Entry 1JH0 (X-ray diffraction, 3.50 A resolution); this record covers chains M and H of the 3 polymer chains in the assembly.

# Chain M
Protein: Photosynthetic Reaction Center M subunit
Source organism: Rhodobacter sphaeroides
UniProt: P02953 (RCEM_RHOSH); residue numbers follow UniProt; this construct covers 1-307
Amino-acid sequence (307 residues; each row starts with the number of its first residue):
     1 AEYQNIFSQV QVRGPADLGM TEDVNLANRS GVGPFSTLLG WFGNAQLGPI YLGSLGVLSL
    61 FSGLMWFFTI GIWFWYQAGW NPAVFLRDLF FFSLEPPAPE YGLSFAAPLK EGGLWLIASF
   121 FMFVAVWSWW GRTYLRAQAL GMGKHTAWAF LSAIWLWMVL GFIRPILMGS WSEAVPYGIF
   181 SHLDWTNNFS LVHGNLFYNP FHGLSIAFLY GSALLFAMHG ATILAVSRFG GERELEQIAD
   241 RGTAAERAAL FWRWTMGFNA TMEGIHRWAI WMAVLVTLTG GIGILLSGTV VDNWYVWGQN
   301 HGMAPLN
Unresolved in the structure: 302-307
Ion coordination: Fe ion: His-219, Glu-234, His-266 (shared with 2 residues of chain L)
Residues lining bound ligands:
  - bacteriochlorophyll a (BCL), molecule 1: Trp-66, Met-122, Val-126, Ala-153, Ile-154, Leu-156, Trp-157, Leu-160, Thr-186, Asn-187, Phe-189, Ser-190, Leu-196, Phe-197, His-202, Ser-205, Ile-206, Leu-209, Tyr-210, Val-276, Thr-277, Gly-280, Gly-281, Ile-284
  - bacteriochlorophyll a (BCL), molecule 2: Phe-90, Trp-157, Leu-160, Val-175, Ile-179, His-182, Leu-183, Trp-185, Thr-186
  - bacteriochlorophyll a (BCL), molecule 3: Phe-197, Gly-203, Ile-206, Ala-207, Phe-208, Tyr-210, Gly-211, Leu-214
  - bacteriopheophytin a (BPH), molecule 1: Ser-59, Leu-60, Gly-63, Leu-64, Trp-66, Phe-67, Ala-125, Val-126, Trp-129, Thr-133, Thr-146, Ala-149, Phe-150, Ala-153, Ala-273, Val-274, Thr-277
  - bacteriopheophytin a (BPH), molecule 2: Tyr-210, Ala-213, Leu-214, Ala-217, Met-218, Trp-252, Thr-255, Met-256
  - spheroidene (SPO): Trp-66, Phe-67, Phe-68, Ile-70, Gly-71, Phe-74, Trp-75, Phe-85, Leu-89, Phe-105, Trp-115, Leu-116, Ser-119, Phe-120, Met-122, Phe-123, Trp-157, Met-158, Leu-160, Gly-161, Phe-162, Trp-171, Val-175, Pro-176, Tyr-177, Gly-178, Ile-179, His-182
  - ubiquinone-10 (U10): Leu-214, Leu-215, Met-218, His-219, Thr-222, Ala-245, Ala-248, Ala-249, Trp-252, Met-256, Phe-258, Asn-259, Ala-260, Thr-261, Met-262, Ile-265, Trp-268, Met-272

# Chain H
Protein: Photosynthetic Reaction Center H subunit
Source organism: Rhodobacter sphaeroides
UniProt: P11846 (RCEH_RHOSH); residues 1-260 here = UniProt positions 1-260
Amino-acid sequence (260 residues; row label = number of the first residue in the row):
     1 MVGVTAFGNF DLASLAIYSF WIFLAGLIYY LQTENMREGY PLENEDGTPA ANQGPFPLPK
    61 PKTFILPHGR GTLTVPGPES EDRPIALART AVSEGFPHAP TGDPMKDGVG PASWVARRDL
   121 PELDGHGHNK IKPMKAAAGF HVSAGKNPIG LPVRGCDLEI AGKVVDIWVD IPEQMARFLE
   181 VELKDGSTRL LPMQMVKVQS NRVHVNALSS DLFAGIPTIK SPTEVTLLEE DKICGYVAGG
   241 LMYAAPKRKS VVAAMLAEYA
Unresolved in the structure: 1-10, 249-260

# How chain M and chain H interact
Contacting residue pairs - 103 pairs, chain M then chain H:
  Ala-1(M) / Lys-197(H)  hydrogen bond (backbone-side chain)
  Tyr-3(M) / Gln-194(H)
  Tyr-3(M) / Val-196(H)
  Gln-9(M) / Met-193(H)
  Gln-9(M) / Val-196(H)  hydrogen bond (side chain-backbone)
  Gln-9(M) / Lys-197(H)
  Gln-9(M) / Val-198(H)  hydrogen bond (side chain-backbone)
  Val-10(M) / Val-142(H)  hydrophobic
  Val-10(M) / Ala-144(H)
  Val-10(M) / Lys-146(H)
  Gln-11(M) / Val-142(H)
  Gln-11(M) / Ser-143(H)  hydrogen bond (backbone-backbone)
  Gln-11(M) / Ala-144(H)  hydrogen bond (backbone-backbone)
  Val-12(M) / Phe-140(H)  hydrophobic
  Val-12(M) / His-141(H)
  Val-12(M) / Val-169(H)  hydrophobic
  Val-12(M) / Gln-174(H)
  Arg-13(M) / Gly-139(H)
  Arg-13(M) / Phe-140(H)
  Arg-13(M) / His-141(H)  hydrogen bond (backbone-backbone)
  Arg-13(M) / Ser-143(H)
  Arg-13(M) / Gln-174(H)
  Gly-14(M) / Gly-139(H)
  Gly-14(M) / Phe-140(H)
  Gly-14(M) / Gln-174(H)  hydrogen bond (backbone-side chain)
  Pro-15(M) / Ala-138(H)
  Pro-15(M) / Phe-140(H)
  Pro-15(M) / Gln-174(H)  hydrogen bond (backbone-side chain)
  Asp-17(M) / Pro-172(H)
  Met-20(M) / Gly-125(H)
  Met-20(M) / His-126(H)
  Phe-35(M) / Gln-174(H)
  Trp-41(M) / Ala-144(H)  hydrophobic
  Trp-41(M) / Gly-145(H)
  Asn-44(M) / Glu-173(H)
  Pro-200(M) / Ile-17(H)  hydrophobic
  Phe-201(M) / Ala-16(H)
  Phe-201(M) / Ile-17(H)
  Leu-204(M) / Phe-20(H)  hydrophobic
  Ser-227(M) / Gln-194(H)
  Arg-228(M) / Gln-194(H)
  Arg-228(M) / Met-195(H)
  Arg-228(M) / Cys-234(H)  hydrogen bond (backbone-side chain)
  Arg-228(M) / Leu-241(H)
  Phe-229(M) / Ala-238(H)  hydrophobic
  Glu-232(M) / Met-175(H)
  Glu-232(M) / Arg-177(H)  salt bridge
  Glu-232(M) / Gln-194(H)
  Arg-233(M) / Glu-122(H)  salt bridge
  Arg-233(M) / Arg-177(H)
  Arg-233(M) / Glu-230(H)  salt bridge
  Glu-236(M) / Arg-117(H)  hydrogen bond (backbone-side chain)
  Glu-236(M) / Arg-118(H)  salt bridge
  Glu-236(M) / Glu-122(H)
  Glu-236(M) / Leu-227(H)
  Gln-237(M) / Arg-117(H)
  Ile-238(M) / Glu-38(H)
  Ile-238(M) / Leu-73(H)
  Ala-239(M) / Leu-66(H)  hydrophobic
  Ala-239(M) / Leu-73(H)
  Asp-240(M) / Arg-117(H)  hydrogen bond (backbone-side chain)
  Asp-240(M) / Arg-118(H)  salt bridge
  Asp-240(M) / Leu-227(H)
  Arg-241(M) / Glu-38(H)  salt bridge
  Arg-241(M) / Glu-79(H)  salt bridge
  Arg-241(M) / Val-115(H)
  Arg-241(M) / Arg-117(H)
  Gly-242(M) / Val-115(H)
  Gly-242(M) / Arg-117(H)
  Gly-242(M) / Asp-231(H)
  Thr-243(M) / Ser-113(H)  hydrogen bond (side chain-backbone)
  Thr-243(M) / Val-115(H)
  Thr-243(M) / Asp-231(H)  hydrogen bond (backbone-side chain)
  Glu-246(M) / Val-115(H)
  Arg-247(M) / Pro-111(H)  hydrogen bond (side chain-backbone)
  Arg-247(M) / Ala-112(H)
  Arg-247(M) / Ser-113(H)  hydrogen bond (side chain-backbone)
  Arg-247(M) / Gly-235(H)
  Arg-253(M) / Tyr-40(H)
  Arg-253(M) / Leu-42(H)
  Phe-258(M) / Gln-32(H)
  Asn-259(M) / Asn-35(H)
  Ala-260(M) / Asn-35(H)
  Thr-261(M) / Glu-34(H)
  Thr-261(M) / Asn-35(H)  hydrogen bond (backbone-side chain)
  Glu-263(M) / Lys-62(H)  salt bridge
  Glu-263(M) / Phe-64(H)
  Gly-264(M) / Asn-35(H)
  Ile-265(M) / Asn-35(H)  hydrogen bond (backbone-side chain)
  Arg-267(M) / Tyr-30(H)  hydrogen bond
  Arg-267(M) / Leu-31(H)
  Arg-267(M) / Glu-34(H)  salt bridge
  Arg-267(M) / Lys-62(H)
  Trp-268(M) / Leu-31(H)  hydrophobic
  Trp-268(M) / Asn-35(H)
  Trp-271(M) / Leu-27(H)
  Leu-275(M) / Leu-27(H)  hydrophobic
  Thr-279(M) / Phe-20(H)
  Val-291(M) / Ala-13(H)  hydrophobic
  Trp-297(M) / Asp-11(H)  hydrogen bond
  Trp-297(M) / Ala-13(H)
  Trp-297(M) / Ser-14(H)
  His-301(M) / Ser-14(H)  hydrogen bond (backbone-side chain)
Also at the interface, not in a pair above, chain M (53 interface residues in all): Asn-5, Thr-37, Phe-208, Leu-286, Val-290
Also at the interface, not in a pair above, chain H (69 interface residues in all): Leu-12, Trp-21, Phe-23, Leu-24, Met-36, Arg-37, Gly-110, Trp-114, Lys-130, Pro-148, Ala-176, Pro-192

# In short
53 residues of chain M face 69 of chain H across their interface, with 20 hydrogen bonds and 9 salt bridges.
Among the polar pairs are Glu-232(M)/Arg-177(H), Arg-233(M)/Glu-122(H) and Arg-233(M)/Glu-230(H). Bound to
chain M: 3 copies of bacteriochlorophyll a, bacteriopheophytin a, ubiquinone-10 and spheroidene.
Chain M is Photosynthetic Reaction Center M subunit and chain H is Photosynthetic Reaction Center H subunit,
both from Rhodobacter sphaeroides; the structure, Photosynthetic Reaction Center Mutant With Glu L 205
Replaced to Leu, was determined by X-ray diffraction together with 1JGW, 1JGX, 1JGY and 1JGZ from the same
study.
